3M3R - chains A and C of the 7 polymer chains in the assembly; structure by X-ray diffraction, 2.20 A resolution.

# Chain A (and C)
Protein: Alpha-hemolysin
From: Staphylococcus aureus
Notes: chain C of this document is another copy of the same molecule, construct and numbering; everything in this record applies to it too
UniProt: P09616 (HLA_STAAU); residues 1-293 here correspond to UniProt positions 27-319 (UniProt number = residue number + 26)
Amino-acid sequence (293 residues; numbered 1 to 293; the number before each row is that of its first residue):
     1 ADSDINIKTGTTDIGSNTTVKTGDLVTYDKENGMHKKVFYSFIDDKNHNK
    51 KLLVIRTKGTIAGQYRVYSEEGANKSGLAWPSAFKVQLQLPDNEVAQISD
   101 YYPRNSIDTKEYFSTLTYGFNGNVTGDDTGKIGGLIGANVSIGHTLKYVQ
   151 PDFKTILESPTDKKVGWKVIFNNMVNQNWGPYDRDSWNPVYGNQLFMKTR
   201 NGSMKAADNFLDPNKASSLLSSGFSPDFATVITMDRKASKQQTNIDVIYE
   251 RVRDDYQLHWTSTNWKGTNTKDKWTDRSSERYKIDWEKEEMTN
Sequence notes: engineered mutation Phe113 (Met139 in P09616)

# How chain A and chain C interact
Pairs across the interface (6; chain A residue first):
  Asp4(A) - Lys58(C)  hydrogen bond (backbone-side chain)
  Asn6(A) - Phe39(C)
  Asn6(A) - Arg56(C)
  Asn6(A) - Lys58(C)  hydrogen bond
  Tyr112(A) - Asn178(C)  hydrogen bond
  Ser114(A) - Asn178(C)  hydrogen bond (side chain-backbone)
Interface residues without a listed pair, chain A (5 interface residues in all): Ile5

# Overview
Chain A and chain C form an interface of 5 and 4 residues respectively, with 4 hydrogen bonds. Polar contacts
include Asp4(A)-Lys58(C), Asn6(A)-Lys58(C) and Tyr112(A)-Asn178(C).
Both chains are Alpha-hemolysin (Staphylococcus aureus). Entry 3M3R (Crystal structure of the M113F
alpha-hemolysin mutant complexed with beta-cyclodextrin) was determined by X-ray diffraction (same publication
as 3M2L, 3M4D and 3M4E).
